7U05 - chains b and a of the 28 polymer chains in the assembly; structure by electron microscopy, 3.70 A resolution.

# Chain b
Name: Trafficking protein particle complex II-specific subunit 130
Source organism: Saccharomyces cerevisiae
UniProt: Q03660 (TR130_YEAST); residue numbers follow UniProt; this construct covers 1-1102
Chain sequence (1104 residues; row label = number of the first residue in the row):
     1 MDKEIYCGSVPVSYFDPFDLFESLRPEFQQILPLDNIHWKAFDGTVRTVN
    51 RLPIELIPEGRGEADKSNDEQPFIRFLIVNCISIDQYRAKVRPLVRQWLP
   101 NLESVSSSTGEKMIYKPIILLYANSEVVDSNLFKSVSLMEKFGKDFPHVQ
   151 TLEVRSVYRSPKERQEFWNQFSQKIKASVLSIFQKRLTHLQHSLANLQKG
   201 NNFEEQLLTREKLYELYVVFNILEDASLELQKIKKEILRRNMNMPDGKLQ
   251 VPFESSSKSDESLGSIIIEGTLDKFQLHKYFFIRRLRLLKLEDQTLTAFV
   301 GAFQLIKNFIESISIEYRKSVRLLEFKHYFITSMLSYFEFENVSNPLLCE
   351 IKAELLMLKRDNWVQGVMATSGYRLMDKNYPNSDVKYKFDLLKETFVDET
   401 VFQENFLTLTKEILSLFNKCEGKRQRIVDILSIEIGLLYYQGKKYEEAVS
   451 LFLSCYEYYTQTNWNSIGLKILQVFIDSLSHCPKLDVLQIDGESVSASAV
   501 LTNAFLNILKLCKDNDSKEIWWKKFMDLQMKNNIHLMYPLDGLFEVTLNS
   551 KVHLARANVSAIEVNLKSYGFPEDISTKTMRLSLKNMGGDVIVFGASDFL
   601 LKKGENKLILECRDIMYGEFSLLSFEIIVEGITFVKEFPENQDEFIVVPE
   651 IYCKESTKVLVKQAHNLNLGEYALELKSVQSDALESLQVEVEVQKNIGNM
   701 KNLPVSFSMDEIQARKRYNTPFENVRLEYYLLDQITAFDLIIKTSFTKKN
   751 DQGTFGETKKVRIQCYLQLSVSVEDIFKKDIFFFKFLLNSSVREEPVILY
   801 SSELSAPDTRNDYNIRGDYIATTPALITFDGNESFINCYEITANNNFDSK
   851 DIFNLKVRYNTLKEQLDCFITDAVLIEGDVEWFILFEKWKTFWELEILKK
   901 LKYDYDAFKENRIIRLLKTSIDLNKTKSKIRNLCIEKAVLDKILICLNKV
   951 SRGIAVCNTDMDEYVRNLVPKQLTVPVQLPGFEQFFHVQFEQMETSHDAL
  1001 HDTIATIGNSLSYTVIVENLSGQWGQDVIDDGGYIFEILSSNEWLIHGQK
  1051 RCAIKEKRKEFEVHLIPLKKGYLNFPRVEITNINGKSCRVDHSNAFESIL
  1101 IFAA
Unresolved in the structure: 1-270, 341-344, 529-532, 697-698, 995-1003
Construct notes: expression tag (1103-1104)

# Chain a
Name: Trafficking protein particle complex II-specific subunit 120
Source organism: Saccharomyces cerevisiae
UniProt: Q04183 (TR120_YEAST); residues 1-1289 here = UniProt positions 1-1289
Chain sequence (1289 residues; numbered 1 to 1289; the number before each row is that of its first residue):
     1 MNILKHFPSYVGPSKIRTLVIPIGHWTRKEFNNAVQKLSEFNEIHLSDVT
    51 PIDSPIFTPQGFPHGKLFFDFLTIDHDDALELFLYDFEPFRKTFVIIGLV
   101 NDYSDPLTNLNFMKEKYPTLISPNLVYASSTPTKELEQTIDTMENVFASS
   151 PDMQKNIETIMCDIARNFLTALNSYYSSYKHVTLRSPGAIGGNAVLKTTL
   201 IRQNSYTSSSSSTPMSAVQSSVSSSSKAGSVTTASKRLSSFEMTTNSLKR
   251 SASLKLATTLSTSENRSQQKSLGRQMKILGNFQLLAGRYVDALNSFVDAI
   301 TTLYKVRDYLWLGSALDGISICFLLLSYLGLSYQIPQIVSLICPVEKLNF
   351 ESSSTGISPVDSNSKATASTTASSTPRNSISIAAMQSPRNSIMSLSAPAL
   401 NIDVENINLPLLIKCISDKVLYYYDLSLMHNSEYAPQVVYCEFLLKTLTF
   451 MTSCYKSSEFSKDVLDNIVKNQHRALSDIPNSPMFPRFEVYFYSNKLFEL
   501 QLKEMQVEAQIKIYSTMAEVYRLLGYKRKQLFVLRLLMVALLATPNKIAW
   551 HPDYRTLIDTIIELLNINESEAKINVDDPSQSTWLILQKKILQLCIKVSR
   601 KINDFEYVAKFSSILITKYTHLLNQSEQDALFKEYIQPSITNESITSYWD
   651 PFILREVVINRILDSDPTSNEIPLESDVSSLESLENRQKTQDINPQEVFN
   701 PFKRVQPTSFVSNNSTKVPILVFLVGDKAEFTCRVQNPFKFDFTINDIQL
   751 DEEISEFCEIDRKAVSYSGPYNVKAESIRSITLPLIIKKPTYKKIYEISC
   801 LKISILKLPLQKFDIINDSRRSNPVEEEAEYSKCIYGKLKIKILPEQPQL
   851 ELLSTSKMTRNSWMMLDGTKTDFHITVRNKSLSCAINHIKIIPMNNIEQM
   901 LKPDYWKKMPPDDLYIMEKQLDWLSKSCVRIIKLPTVIKPNETITFDLEL
   951 DNTAVPFNFTGFDLLIEYGMSATDESCIYLKKLSIPYEVTLRRTIEVPSM
  1001 DIIPLNELFSSQVENVDWIEYVMSKIRAESNLHSRDFILLLLDFRNSWID
  1051 GIKLNVQFEDFTSNEYHVEASHTSRIIVPIKKIDYKKYNFENTPIPRIYP
  1101 GRQFIQSGLNEEQTIEMRQKFWCREHIISKLKCNWKLTTDQSVTGSVDFN
  1151 KFIEKFDHKMVYTIYPGRLFYGVQLLLDEPKVKVGEIINLKIITEPTSTC
  1201 RRKQNSTVNFLDIVIFDSKTSKILPRSNRRILYNGSLTKPISTTKVSEIN
  1251 LEIIPIEKGRYEFSVCISKSNNQDGIIQFDSENVILSVI
Unresolved in the structure: 203-264, 347-400, 569-580, 677-695, 704-717, 820-833
Swiss-Prot annotation at these positions:
  - modified residue (Phosphoserine): S379, S387

# How chain b and chain a interact
Contacting residue pairs - 44 pairs, chain b then chain a:
  E774(b) with R1229(a), salt bridge
  D775(b) with R1229(a)
  I776(b) with R1229(a)
  K778(b) with I1256(a); E1257(a), salt bridge
  F783(b) with L1232(a), hydrophobic; I1256(a), hydrophobic
  K785(b) with S1227(a), hydrogen bond; N1228(a); L1232(a)
  R816(b) with G1185(a), hydrogen bond (side chain-backbone); I1187(a)
  G817(b) with N1234(a)
  Y819(b) with N1234(a)
  N832(b) with R1226(a), hydrogen bond (backbone-side chain); T1238(a)
  E833(b) with S1236(a), hydrogen bond (backbone-side chain)
  S834(b) with S1236(a)
  F835(b) with G1235(a); S1236(a)
  I836(b) with Y1233(a); N1234(a); G1235(a), hydrogen bond (backbone-backbone)
  N837(b) with N1234(a)
  C838(b) with L1232(a), hydrophobic; Y1233(a); N1234(a), hydrogen bond (backbone-side chain); I1254(a), hydrophobic
  K909(b) with F1210(a)
  E910(b) with F1210(a); N1272(a), hydrogen bond
  N911(b) with V1208(a)
  R912(b) with V1208(a); P1240(a)
  C957(b) with T1207(a); V1208(a), hydrophobic
  N958(b) with V1208(a)
  T959(b) with K1245(a)
  Y1072(b) with K1219(a), hydrogen bond (side chain-backbone); T1220(a)
  F1096(b) with R1230(a); E1257(a)
  S1098(b) with K1219(a), hydrogen bond; T1220(a)
Interface residues without a listed pair, chain b (30 interface residues in all): F784, D818, A955, A1095
Interface residues without a listed pair, chain a (28 interface residues in all): E1186, E1252, K1258, S1270

# Overview
The interface between chain b and chain a involves 30 residues on one side and 28 on the other, with 9
hydrogen bonds and 2 salt bridges. Polar contacts include E774(b)-R1229(a), K778(b)-E1257(a) and
K785(b)-S1227(a).
Chain b is Trafficking protein particle complex II-specific subunit 130 and chain a is Trafficking protein
particle complex II-specific subunit 120, both from Saccharomyces cerevisiae; the structure, Structure of the
yeast TRAPPII-Rab11/Ypt32 complex in the closed/closed state (composite structure), was determined by electron
microscopy, deposited together with 7U06.
